PDB entry 9F73 | electron microscopy, 3.00 A resolution | chains E and S of the 7 polymer chains in the assembly

[Chain E]
Molecule: Large T antigen
Source organism: Betapolyomavirus macacae
Notes: EC 3.6.4.-
UniProt: P03070 (LT_SV40); residue numbers follow UniProt; this construct covers 266-627
Amino-acid sequence (362 residues; numbered 266 to 627; the number before each row is that of its first residue):
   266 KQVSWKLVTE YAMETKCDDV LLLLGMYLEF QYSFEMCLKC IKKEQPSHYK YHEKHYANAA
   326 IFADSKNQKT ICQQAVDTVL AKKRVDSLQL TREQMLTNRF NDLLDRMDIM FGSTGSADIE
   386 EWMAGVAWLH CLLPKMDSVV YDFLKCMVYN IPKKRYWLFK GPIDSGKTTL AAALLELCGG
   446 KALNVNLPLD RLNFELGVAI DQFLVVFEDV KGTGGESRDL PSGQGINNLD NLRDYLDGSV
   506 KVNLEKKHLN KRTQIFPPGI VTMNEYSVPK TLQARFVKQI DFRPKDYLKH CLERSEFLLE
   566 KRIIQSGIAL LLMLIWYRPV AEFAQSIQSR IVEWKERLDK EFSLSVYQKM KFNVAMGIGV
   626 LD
Swiss-Prot annotation at these positions:
  - binding site (Zn(2+)): Cys302, Cys305, His313, His317
  - binding site (ATP): Gly426 to Thr433
Residues lining bound ligands: ATP (adenosine-5'-triphosphate): Leu397, Pro427, Ile428, Asp429, Ser430, Gly431, Lys432, Thr433, Thr434, Asp474, Asn529, Arg548, Pro549, Lys550, Leu553, Lys554, Leu557

[Chain S]
Molecule: Chains: S
Source organism: synthetic construct
Sequence (8 nucleotides; each row starts with the number of its first residue):
     1 TTTTTTTT

[How chain E and chain S interact]
Contacting residue pairs - 8 pairs, chain E then chain S:
  Arg456(E) - DT7(S)  salt bridge to the phosphate
  Phe459(E) - DT6(S)  phosphate contact
  Phe459(E) - DT7(S)  phosphate contact
  Lys511(E) - DT6(S)  phosphate contact
  Lys512(E) - DT6(S)  phosphate contact
  Lys512(E) - DT7(S)  phosphate contact
  His513(E) - DT5(S)  hydrogen bond to the base
  His513(E) - DT6(S)  hydrogen bond to the phosphate
Interface residues without a listed pair, chain E (7 interface residues in all): Glu510, Leu514
Interface residues without a listed pair, chain S (4 interface residues in all): DT4

[Summary]
7 residues of chain E face 4 of chain S across their interface, with 2 hydrogen bonds and 1 salt bridge. Polar
pairs include His513(E)-DT5(S), His513(E)-DT6(S) and Arg456(E)-DT7(S). Bound to chain E: ATP.
Chain E is Large T antigen (Betapolyomavirus macacae) and chain S is Chains: S (synthetic construct); the
structure, Active SV40 LTAg complex with DNA (3D variability component_002, frame_015), was determined by
electron microscopy together with 9EVH, 9EVP, 9F3T, 9F3U, 9F5I, 9F74 and 14 further entries from the same
study.
